Entry 8GLN (electron microscopy, 2.20 A resolution); this record covers chains A and F of the 4 polymer chains in the assembly.

[Chain A]
Molecule: Protein involved in gliding motility SprA
Organism: Flavobacterium johnsoniae
UniProt: A0A1M5G5I4 (A0A1M5G5I4_FLAJO); residues 1-2403 here = UniProt positions 1-2403
Sequence (2403 residues; row label = number of the first residue in the row):
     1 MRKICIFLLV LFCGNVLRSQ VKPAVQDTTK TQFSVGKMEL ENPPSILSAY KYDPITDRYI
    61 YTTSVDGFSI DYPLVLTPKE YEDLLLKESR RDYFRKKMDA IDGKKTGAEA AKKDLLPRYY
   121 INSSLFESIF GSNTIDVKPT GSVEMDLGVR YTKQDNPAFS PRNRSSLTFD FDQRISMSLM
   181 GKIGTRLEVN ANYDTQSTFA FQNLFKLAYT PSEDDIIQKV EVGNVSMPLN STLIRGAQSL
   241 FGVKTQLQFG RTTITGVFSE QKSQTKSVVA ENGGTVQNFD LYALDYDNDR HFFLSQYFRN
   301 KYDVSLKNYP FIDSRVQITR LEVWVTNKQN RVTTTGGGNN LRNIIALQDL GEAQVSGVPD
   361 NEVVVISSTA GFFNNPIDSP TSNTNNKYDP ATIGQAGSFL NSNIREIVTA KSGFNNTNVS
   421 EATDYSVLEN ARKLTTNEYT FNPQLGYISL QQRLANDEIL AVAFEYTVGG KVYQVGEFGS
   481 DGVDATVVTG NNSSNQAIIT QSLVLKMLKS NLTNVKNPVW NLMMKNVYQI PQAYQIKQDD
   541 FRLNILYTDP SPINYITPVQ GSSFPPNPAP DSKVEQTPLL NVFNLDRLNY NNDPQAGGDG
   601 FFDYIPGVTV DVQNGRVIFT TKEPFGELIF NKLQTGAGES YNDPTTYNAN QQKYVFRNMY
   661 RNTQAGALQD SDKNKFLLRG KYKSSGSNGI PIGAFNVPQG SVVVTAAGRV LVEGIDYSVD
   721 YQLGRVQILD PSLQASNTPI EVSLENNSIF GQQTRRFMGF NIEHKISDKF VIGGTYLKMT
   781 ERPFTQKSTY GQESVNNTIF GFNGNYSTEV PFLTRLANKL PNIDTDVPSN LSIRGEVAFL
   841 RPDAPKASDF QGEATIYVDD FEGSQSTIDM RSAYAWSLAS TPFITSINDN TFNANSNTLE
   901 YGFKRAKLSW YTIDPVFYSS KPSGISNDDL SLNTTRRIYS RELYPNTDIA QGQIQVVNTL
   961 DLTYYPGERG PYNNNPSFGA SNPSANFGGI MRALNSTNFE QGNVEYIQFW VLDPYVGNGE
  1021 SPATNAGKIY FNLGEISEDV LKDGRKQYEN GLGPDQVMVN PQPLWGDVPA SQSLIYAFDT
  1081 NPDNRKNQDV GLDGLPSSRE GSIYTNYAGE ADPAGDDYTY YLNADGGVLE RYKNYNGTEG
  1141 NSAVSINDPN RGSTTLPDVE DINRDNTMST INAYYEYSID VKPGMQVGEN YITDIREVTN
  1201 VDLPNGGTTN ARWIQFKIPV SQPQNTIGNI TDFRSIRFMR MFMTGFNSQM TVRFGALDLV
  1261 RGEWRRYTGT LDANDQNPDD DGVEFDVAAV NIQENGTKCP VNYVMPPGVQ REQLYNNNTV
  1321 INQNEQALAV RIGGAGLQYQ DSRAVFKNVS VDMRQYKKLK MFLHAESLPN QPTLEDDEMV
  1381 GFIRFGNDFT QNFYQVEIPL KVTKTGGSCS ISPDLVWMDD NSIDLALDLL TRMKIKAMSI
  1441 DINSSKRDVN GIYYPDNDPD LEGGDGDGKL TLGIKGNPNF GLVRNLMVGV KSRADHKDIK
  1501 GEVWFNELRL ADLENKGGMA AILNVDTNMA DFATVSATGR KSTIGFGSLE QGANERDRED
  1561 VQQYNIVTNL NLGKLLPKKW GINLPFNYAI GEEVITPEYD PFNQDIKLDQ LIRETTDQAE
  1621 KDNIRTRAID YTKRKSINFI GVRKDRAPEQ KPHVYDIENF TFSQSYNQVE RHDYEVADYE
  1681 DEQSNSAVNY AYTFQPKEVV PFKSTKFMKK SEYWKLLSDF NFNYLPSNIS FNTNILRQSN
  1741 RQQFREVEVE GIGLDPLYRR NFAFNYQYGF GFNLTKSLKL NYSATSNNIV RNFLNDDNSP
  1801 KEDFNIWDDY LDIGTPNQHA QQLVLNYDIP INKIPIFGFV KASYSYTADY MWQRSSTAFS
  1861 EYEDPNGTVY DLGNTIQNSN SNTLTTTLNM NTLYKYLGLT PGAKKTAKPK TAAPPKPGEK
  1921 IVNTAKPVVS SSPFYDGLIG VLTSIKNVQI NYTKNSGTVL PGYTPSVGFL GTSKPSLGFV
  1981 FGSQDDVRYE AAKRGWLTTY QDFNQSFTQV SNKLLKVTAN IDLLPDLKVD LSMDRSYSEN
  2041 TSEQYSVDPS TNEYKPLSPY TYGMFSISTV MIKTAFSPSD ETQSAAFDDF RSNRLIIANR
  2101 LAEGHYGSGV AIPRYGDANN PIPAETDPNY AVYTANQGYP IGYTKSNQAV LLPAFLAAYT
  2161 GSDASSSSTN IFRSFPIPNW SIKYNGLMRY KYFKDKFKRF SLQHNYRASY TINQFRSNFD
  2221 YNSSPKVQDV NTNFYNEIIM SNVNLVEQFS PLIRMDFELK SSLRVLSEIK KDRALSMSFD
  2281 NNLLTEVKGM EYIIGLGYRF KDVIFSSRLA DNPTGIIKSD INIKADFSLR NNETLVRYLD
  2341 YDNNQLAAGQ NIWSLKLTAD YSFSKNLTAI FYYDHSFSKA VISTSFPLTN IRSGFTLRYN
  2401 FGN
Not modelled in the structure: 1-128, 1697-1720, 1893-1940, 2306-2315, 2402-2403
Small-molecule neighbours: Lauryl Maltose Neopentyl Glycol (LMN): Val-143, Glu-144, Met-145, Ile-2317, Phe-2363, Ser-2364, Lys-2365, Asn-2366, Leu-2367, Leu-2397, Tyr-2399

[Chain F]
Molecule: Type IX secretion system protein PorV domain-containing protein
Organism: Flavobacterium johnsoniae
UniProt: A5FJM7 (A5FJM7_FLAJ1); residue numbers follow UniProt; this construct covers 1-402
Sequence (402 residues; each row starts with the number of its first residue):
     1 MKKISLLLIC LLITTFAKAQ DIERPITTGV PFLLVAADAR AAGLGDQGVA TSSDVFSQQW
    61 NPAKYAFAED AQGLSISYTP YLTDLANDIS LGQVTYYNKI NDRSAFAGSF RYFGFGGIEL
   121 RQTGDPNEPT REVNPNEFAL DGSYSLKLSE TFSMAVAARY IRSNLKVATE EIDASAAGSF
   181 AVDVAGFYQS EEIAYSDFNG RWRAGFNIQN LGPKISYDHD DLSANFLPAN LRVGGGFDFI
   241 FDDYNKLGVS LELTKLLVPT PPGPGTPYDA NGDGDFTDPG DISQSQADEA NYKKYKDIGW
   301 VSGIFKSFGD APGGFSEELK EITYSAAAEY MYQDAFAMRL GYYHESPMKG AKQFFSLGAG
   361 FKYSMIKVDV SYLFSASKVK NPLENTLRFS LTFNFGDKYE TY
Not modelled in the structure: 1-20, 268-282
Small-molecule neighbours: Lauryl Maltose Neopentyl Glycol (LMN): Gln-72, Leu-74, Ile-76, Tyr-96, Met-365, Phe-393, Phe-395, Gly-396

[Interface between chain A and chain F]
Pairs across the interface - 156 pairs, chain A then chain F:
  Phe-130(A) / Tyr-332(F)  hydrophobic
  Ser-132(A) / Tyr-332(F)  hydrogen bond (backbone-side chain)
  Asn-133(A) / Tyr-332(F)  hydrogen bond
  Asn-133(A) / Gln-333(F)  hydrogen bond
  Ile-135(A) / Tyr-332(F)
  Ile-135(A) / Gln-333(F)
  Ile-135(A) / Ala-335(F)  hydrophobic
  Val-137(A) / Tyr-363(F)
  Pro-139(A) / Tyr-363(F)
  Val-143(A) / Leu-391(F)  hydrophobic
  Met-145(A) / Ile-76(F)  hydrophobic
  Met-145(A) / Val-94(F)  hydrophobic
  Arg-150(A) / Glu-132(F)  salt bridge
  Arg-150(A) / Asn-134(F)  hydrogen bond
  Thr-152(A) / Arg-131(F)
  Thr-152(A) / Glu-132(F)
  Gln-154(A) / Arg-131(F)
  Ala-158(A) / Glu-170(F)
  Phe-159(A) / Arg-131(F)
  Phe-159(A) / Ala-168(F)
  Phe-159(A) / Thr-169(F)
  Phe-159(A) / Glu-170(F)
  Arg-162(A) / Asp-173(F)  salt bridge
  Arg-162(A) / Ser-175(F)  hydrogen bond
  Arg-162(A) / His-219(F)
  Asn-163(A) / Ala-168(F)
  Asn-163(A) / Thr-169(F)
  Asn-163(A) / Ile-172(F)  hydrogen bond (side chain-backbone)
  Asn-163(A) / Asp-173(F)
  Asn-163(A) / Ala-174(F)  hydrogen bond (side chain-backbone)
  Thr-168(A) / Asn-134(F)  hydrogen bond
  Thr-168(A) / Asn-136(F)
  Thr-168(A) / Asn-164(F)
  Phe-169(A) / Phe-110(F)  hydrophobic
  Phe-169(A) / Tyr-112(F)  hydrogen bond (backbone-side chain)
  Phe-169(A) / Asn-134(F)  hydrogen bond (backbone-side chain)
  Asp-170(A) / Asn-134(F)
  Phe-171(A) / Gly-92(F)
  Phe-171(A) / Val-94(F)  hydrophobic
  Phe-171(A) / Tyr-112(F)  hydrophobic
  Gln-173(A) / Ile-76(F)
  Gln-173(A) / Ser-77(F)  hydrogen bond (side chain-backbone)
  Gln-173(A) / Tyr-78(F)
  Gln-173(A) / Gly-92(F)
  Gln-173(A) / Gln-93(F)
  Ile-175(A) / Tyr-78(F)  hydrophobic
  Ile-175(A) / Phe-389(F)  hydrophobic
  Met-177(A) / Phe-389(F)  hydrophobic
  Met-177(A) / Leu-391(F)  hydrophobic
  Leu-179(A) / Phe-361(F)  hydrophobic
  Leu-179(A) / Val-368(F)  hydrophobic
  Ile-183(A) / Tyr-332(F)  hydrophobic
  Leu-187(A) / Phe-336(F)  hydrophobic
  Val-189(A) / Phe-361(F)  hydrophobic
  Tyr-193(A) / Tyr-78(F)
  Tyr-193(A) / Pro-80(F)
  Tyr-193(A) / Leu-387(F)  hydrogen bond (side chain-backbone)
  Tyr-193(A) / Phe-389(F)  hydrophobic
  Thr-195(A) / Tyr-78(F)
  Thr-195(A) / Asn-87(F)
  Gln-196(A) / Asn-87(F)
  Ser-197(A) / Asn-87(F)  hydrogen bond (backbone-side chain)
  Phe-199(A) / Thr-83(F)
  Phe-199(A) / Asp-84(F)
  Ala-200(A) / Thr-83(F)
  Phe-205(A) / Ala-359(F)  hydrophobic
  Phe-205(A) / Phe-361(F)  hydrophobic
  Phe-205(A) / Val-370(F)  hydrophobic
  Phe-241(A) / Tyr-372(F)  hydrophobic
  Glu-260(A) / Tyr-372(F)  hydrogen bond
  Glu-260(A) / Phe-374(F)
  Glu-260(A) / Asn-385(F)
  Lys-262(A) / Tyr-372(F)  hydrogen bond
  Lys-262(A) / Asn-385(F)  hydrogen bond
  Phe-750(A) / Asp-84(F)
  Gly-751(A) / Asp-84(F)  hydrogen bond (backbone-side chain)
  Thr-754(A) / Glu-384(F)  hydrogen bond
  Thr-754(A) / Asn-385(F)  hydrogen bond
  Arg-756(A) / Phe-374(F)
  Arg-756(A) / Ser-375(F)  hydrogen bond (side chain-backbone)
  Arg-782(A) / Ser-375(F)
  Arg-782(A) / Ala-376(F)
  Arg-782(A) / Ser-377(F)  hydrogen bond (side chain-backbone)
  Arg-782(A) / Glu-384(F)  salt bridge
  Phe-784(A) / Lys-380(F)
  Ala-847(A) / Lys-378(F)
  Ser-872(A) / Glu-171(F)
  Tyr-874(A) / Glu-170(F)
  Tyr-874(A) / Glu-171(F)
  Pro-915(A) / Asp-173(F)
  Tyr-918(A) / Asp-220(F)
  Ser-919(A) / Asp-218(F)
  Ser-919(A) / His-219(F)
  Arg-937(A) / Asp-218(F)  hydrogen bond (side chain-backbone)
  Arg-937(A) / Asp-220(F)  salt bridge
  Tyr-939(A) / Asp-220(F)  hydrogen bond
  Tyr-939(A) / Ser-223(F)  hydrogen bond
  Arg-941(A) / Leu-222(F)
  Arg-941(A) / Tyr-292(F)
  Arg-941(A) / Lys-296(F)
  Gln-951(A) / Thr-27(F)
  Gln-951(A) / Thr-28(F)
  Gln-951(A) / Gly-29(F)
  Gln-951(A) / Pro-31(F)
  Gln-951(A) / Tyr-217(F)
  Gln-951(A) / Asn-225(F)  hydrogen bond
  Gly-952(A) / Leu-165(F)
  Gly-952(A) / Lys-166(F)
  Gly-952(A) / Tyr-217(F)
  Gln-953(A) / Leu-165(F)
  Gln-953(A) / Lys-166(F)
  Ile-954(A) / Ile-172(F)  hydrophobic
  Gln-955(A) / Asp-218(F)
  Val-956(A) / Asp-218(F)
  Asn-958(A) / Glu-171(F)
  Asn-958(A) / Ile-172(F)
  Val-1198(A) / Glu-289(F)
  Thr-1199(A) / Gln-286(F)
  Thr-1199(A) / Glu-289(F)  hydrogen bond
  Asn-1200(A) / Glu-289(F)
  Asn-1200(A) / Lys-293(F)  hydrogen bond (backbone-side chain)
  Val-1201(A) / Lys-293(F)
  Asp-1202(A) / Leu-222(F)
  Asp-1202(A) / Lys-293(F)  salt bridge
  Asp-1202(A) / Lys-296(F)  salt bridge
  Leu-1203(A) / Leu-222(F)
  Pro-1204(A) / Leu-222(F)
  Thr-1208(A) / Lys-293(F)
  Thr-1297(A) / Ser-285(F)
  Gln-1310(A) / Asp-21(F)
  Arg-1311(A) / Asp-21(F)
  Gln-1313(A) / Asp-21(F)
  Gln-1313(A) / Ile-22(F)  hydrogen bond (side chain-backbone)
  Gln-1313(A) / Val-379(F)
  Tyr-1315(A) / Gly-350(F)  hydrogen bond (side chain-backbone)
  Tyr-1315(A) / Lys-352(F)
  Tyr-1315(A) / Val-379(F)  hydrophobic
  Tyr-1315(A) / Lys-380(F)
  Asn-1317(A) / Pro-31(F)
  Asn-1317(A) / Phe-115(F)
  Asn-1318(A) / Pro-31(F)
  Asn-1318(A) / Phe-32(F)
  Asn-1318(A) / Val-35(F)
  Asn-1318(A) / Tyr-81(F)
  Ser-1410(A) / Gln-284(F)
  Gln-2350(A) / Asn-127(F)  hydrogen bond (side chain-backbone)
  Gln-2350(A) / Glu-128(F)
  Gln-2350(A) / Pro-129(F)
  Ser-2378(A) / Pro-129(F)
  Leu-2388(A) / Thr-130(F)
  Leu-2388(A) / Arg-131(F)
  Asn-2390(A) / Thr-130(F)
  Tyr-2399(A) / Met-365(F)
  Tyr-2399(A) / Phe-393(F)  hydrophobic
  Phe-2401(A) / Ile-366(F)  hydrophobic
  Phe-2401(A) / Leu-391(F)  hydrophobic
Other interface residues (no listed pair), chain A (95 interface residues in all): Ile-129, Lys-138, Leu-167, Asp-172, Thr-198, Asn-203, Leu-207, Gly-242, Val-243, Ile-749, Pro-783, Thr-912, Arg-1196, Glu-1197, Val-1320
Other interface residues (no listed pair), chain F (97 interface residues in all): Leu-85, Asp-88, Phe-138, Arg-162, Ser-163, Tyr-244, Asn-245, Asp-297, Tyr-330, Glu-345, Ala-351, Leu-357, Lys-362, Pro-382, Arg-388

[Overview]
95 residues of chain A and 97 residues of chain F are in contact, with 30 hydrogen bonds and 6 salt bridges.
Among the polar pairs are Arg-150(A)/Glu-132(F), Arg-162(A)/Asp-173(F) and Arg-782(A)/Glu-384(F). Lauryl
Maltose Neopentyl Glycol is bound between chain A and chain F.
Chain A is Protein involved in gliding motility SprA and chain F is Type IX secretion system protein PorV
domain-containing protein, both from Flavobacterium johnsoniae; the structure, The Type 9 Secretion System in
vivo assembled, RemZ substrate bound complex - conformation 2, was determined by electron microscopy.
